Entry 6R3K (X-ray diffraction, 2.20 A resolution); this record covers chains A and B.

== Chain A (and B) ==
Name: Programmed cell death 1 ligand 1
Organism: Homo sapiens
Notes: chain B of this document is another copy of the same molecule, construct and numbering; everything in this record applies to it too
UniProt: Q9NZQ7 (PD1L1_HUMAN); numbering as in UniProt (aligned over 18-134)
Sequence (128 residues; numbered 18 to 145; the number before each row is that of its first residue):
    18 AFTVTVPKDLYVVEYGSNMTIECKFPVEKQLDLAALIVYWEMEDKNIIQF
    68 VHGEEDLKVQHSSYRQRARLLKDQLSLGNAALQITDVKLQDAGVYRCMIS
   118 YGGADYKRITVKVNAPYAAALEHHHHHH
Disordered / not traced: 144-145 (chain B: 143-145)
Cystine bridges: Cys40-Cys114
Differences from the reference sequence: expression tag (135-145)
Residues lining bound ligands: JQT ((2S,4R)-1-[[5-chloranyl-2-[(3-cyanophenyl)methoxy]-4-[[3-(2,3-dihydro-1,4-benzodioxin-6-yl)-2-methyl-phenyl]methoxy]phenyl]methyl]-4-oxidanyl-pyrrolidine-2-carboxylic acid): Ala18, Phe19, Thr20, Ile54, Tyr56, Met115, Ile116, Ser117, Ala121, Asp122, Tyr123, Lys124, Arg125
UniProt features mapped onto this chain:
  - glycosylation: Asn35 (N-linked (GlcNAc...) asparagine)

== Chain A / chain B interface ==
Contacting residue pairs - 12 pairs, chain A then chain B:
  Ile54(A) with Ala121(B)
  Glu58(A) with Arg113(B), salt bridge; Tyr123(B), hydrogen bond
  Asp61(A) with Arg113(B), salt bridge; Arg125(B), salt bridge
  Met115(A) with Arg113(B); Tyr123(B), hydrophobic
  Ser117(A) with Ser117(B)
  Gly120(A) with Ile54(B)
  Ala121(A) with Ile54(B)
  Tyr123(A) with Glu58(B), hydrogen bond; Met115(B), hydrophobic
Interface residues without a listed pair, chain A (10 interface residues in all): Tyr56, Arg113
Interface residues without a listed pair, chain B (11 interface residues in all): Tyr56, Asp61, Gly120

== Overview ==
10 residues of chain A face 11 of chain B across their interface, with 2 hydrogen bonds and 3 salt bridges.
Among the polar pairs are Glu58(A)-Arg113(B), Asp61(A)-Arg113(B) and Asp61(A)-Arg125(B). Bound to chain A:
compound JQT.
Chain A and chain B are both Programmed cell death 1 ligand 1 (Homo sapiens); the structure, Structure of
human Programmed cell death 1 ligand 1 (PD-L1) with low molecular mass inhibitor, was determined by X-ray
diffraction, deposited together with 7NLD.
